Entry 5N9J (X-ray diffraction, 3.40 A resolution); this record covers chains B and C of the 15 polymer chains in the assembly.

[Chain B]
Name: Mediator of RNA polymerase II transcription subunit 10
Organism: Schizosaccharomyces pombe
UniProtKB: P87310 (MED10_SCHPO); residue numbers follow UniProt; this construct covers 1-144
Chain sequence (144 residues; row label = number of the first residue in the row):
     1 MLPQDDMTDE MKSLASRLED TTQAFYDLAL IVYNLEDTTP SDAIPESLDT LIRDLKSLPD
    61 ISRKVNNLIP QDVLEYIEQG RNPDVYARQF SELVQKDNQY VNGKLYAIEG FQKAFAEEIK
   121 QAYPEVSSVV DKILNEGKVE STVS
Unresolved in the structure: 1-7, 141-144

[Chain C]
Name: Mediator of RNA polymerase II transcription subunit 19
Organism: Schizosaccharomyces pombe
UniProtKB: Q9Y7N2 (MED19_SCHPO); numbering as in UniProt (aligned over 1-138)
Chain sequence (138 residues; row label = number of the first residue in the row):
     1 MAQAPEYHYV GSVDYQPTRP SAHQNLIELY GLTELAKKVG RVDEFGNKRK MRRSYKAYIQ
    61 DLPGYNEILR DNTIKQWLTN PIREEVPIDI EFLHHVFSVE PGIIPGFNPK VFGLEDDVVM
   121 GNVSRDSSQP RSPSRRKK
Unresolved in the structure: 1-4, 116-138

[Chain B / chain C interface]
Contacting residue pairs (68):
  Q23(B) - P63(C)
  Y26(B) - G64(C)
  Y26(B) - F112(C)  hydrogen bond (side chain-backbone)
  A29(B) - F112(C)
  L30(B) - F112(C)  hydrophobic
  Y33(B) - F107(C)  hydrophobic
  Y33(B) - P109(C)
  L35(B) - V99(C)
  L35(B) - P101(C)
  I44(B) - F97(C)
  P45(B) - H94(C)
  L48(B) - F97(C)  hydrophobic
  D49(B) - I90(C)
  D49(B) - H94(C)  salt bridge
  L74(B) - I74(C)  hydrophobic
  L74(B) - L78(C)  hydrophobic
  E75(B) - K75(C)  salt bridge
  I77(B) - Y55(C)
  E78(B) - L69(C)
  E78(B) - R70(C)
  E78(B) - D71(C)
  E78(B) - N72(C)
  E78(B) - T73(C)
  E78(B) - I74(C)
  E78(B) - K75(C)
  Q79(B) - R70(C)
  Q79(B) - N72(C)
  G80(B) - S54(C)
  G80(B) - Y55(C)  hydrogen bond (backbone-backbone)
  G80(B) - I68(C)
  R81(B) - R53(C)
  R81(B) - Y55(C)
  N82(B) - M51(C)
  N82(B) - R52(C)  hydrogen bond (side chain-backbone)
  N82(B) - R53(C)  hydrogen bond (backbone-backbone)
  N82(B) - S54(C)
  D84(B) - V39(C)
  D84(B) - M51(C)
  D84(B) - Y58(C)  hydrogen bond
  V85(B) - M51(C)  hydrophobic
  V85(B) - R52(C)
  A87(B) - V39(C)
  R88(B) - V39(C)
  R88(B) - G40(C)  hydrogen bond (side chain-backbone)
  R88(B) - R41(C)
  R88(B) - R49(C)  hydrogen bond (side chain-backbone)
  R88(B) - M51(C)  hydrogen bond
  E92(B) - R41(C)  salt bridge
  V94(B) - L32(C)  hydrophobic
  N98(B) - A22(C)  hydrogen bond (side chain-backbone)
  N98(B) - Q24(C)
  N98(B) - N25(C)
  N98(B) - L26(C)  hydrogen bond (side chain-backbone)
  V101(B) - A22(C)  hydrophobic
  N102(B) - A22(C)
  N102(B) - H23(C)  hydrogen bond
  L105(B) - A22(C)  hydrophobic
  L105(B) - H23(C)
  Y106(B) - H23(C)  hydrogen bond
  V126(B) - Y7(C)
  E136(B) - Y15(C)
  G137(B) - Y15(C)
  G137(B) - P17(C)
  K138(B) - Q16(C)  hydrogen bond (backbone-side chain)
  K138(B) - P17(C)
  V139(B) - Q16(C)
  V139(B) - P17(C)
  E140(B) - Q16(C)
Interface residues without a listed pair, chain B (45 interface residues in all): V32, E36, D37, I52, K56, P83, S91, Q95, V129, I133
Interface residues without a listed pair, chain C (49 interface residues in all): V10, G11, I27, L35, E85, V86, I88, L93, I104, L114

[In short]
The interface between chain B and chain C involves 45 residues on one side and 49 on the other; the contacts
include 13 hydrogen bonds and 3 salt bridges. Polar pairs include D49(B)-H94(C), E75(B)-K75(C) and
E92(B)-R41(C).
Here chain B is Mediator of RNA polymerase II transcription subunit 10 and chain C is Mediator of RNA
polymerase II transcription subunit 19, both from Schizosaccharomyces pombe. Entry 5N9J (Core Mediator of
transcriptional regulation) was determined by X-ray diffraction.
